PDB entry 8SLB | X-ray diffraction, 2.04 A resolution | chains A and H of the 3 polymer chains in the assembly

# Chain A
Molecule: Cobalt/magnesium transport protein CorA
Organism: Thermotoga maritima MSB8
Reference sequence: Q9WZ31 (CORA_THEMA); residue numbers follow UniProt; this construct covers 1-266
Chain sequence (288 residues; row label = number of the first residue in the row; numbers below 1 keep their minus sign (Met-21 is residue -21)):
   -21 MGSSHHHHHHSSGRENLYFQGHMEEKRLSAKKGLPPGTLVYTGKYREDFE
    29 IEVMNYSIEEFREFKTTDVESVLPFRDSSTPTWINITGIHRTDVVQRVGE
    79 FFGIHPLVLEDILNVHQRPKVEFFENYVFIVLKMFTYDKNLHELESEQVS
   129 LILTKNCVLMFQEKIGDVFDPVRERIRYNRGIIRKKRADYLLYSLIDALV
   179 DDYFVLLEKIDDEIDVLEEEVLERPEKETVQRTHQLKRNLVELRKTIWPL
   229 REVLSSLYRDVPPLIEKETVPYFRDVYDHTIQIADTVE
Disordered / not traced: -21 to 8, 115-120, 199-202
Sequence notes: initiating methionine (-21); expression tag (-20 to 0)
Swiss-Prot annotation at these positions:
  - mutagenesis: Asp89 (D89F/K: Decreases ion transport), Asp253 (D253K: Increases protein stability. Decreases ion transport)
From the paper describing this entry:
  - conformationally variable residues (order/disorder transition): Tyr115 to Glu121, Glu197 to Glu206

# Chain H
Molecule: sAB C12 Heavy Chain
Organism: Homo sapiens
Chain sequence (240 residues; numbered 1 to 240; the number before each row is that of its first residue):
     1 EISEVQLVESGGGLVQPGGSLRLSCAASGFNIYYSSIHWVRQAPGKGLEW
    51 VASIYSYSGYTSYADSVKGRFTISADTSKNTAYLQMNSLRAEDTAVYYCA
   101 RSFYVFKRGTKYPYYNYPAMDYWGQGTLVTVFNQIKGPSVFPLAPSSKST
   151 SGGTAALGCLVKDYFPEPVTVSWNSGALTSGVHTFPAVLQSSGLYSLSSV
   201 VTVPSSSLGTQTYICNVNHKPSNTKVDKKVEPKSCDKTHT
Disordered / not traced: 1-3, 147-153, 233-240
Disulfide bonds: Cys25-Cys99, Cys159-Cys215

# Interface between chain A and chain H
Contacting residue pairs (39):
  Leu12(A) with Tyr34(H); Tyr57(H)
  Pro13(A) with Tyr34(H)
  Pro14(A) with Phe106(H), hydrophobic
  Gly15(A) with Tyr55(H), hydrogen bond (backbone-side chain); Tyr104(H)
  Thr16(A) with Tyr55(H); Tyr57(H)
  Leu17(A) with Tyr55(H), hydrogen bond (backbone-side chain); Tyr57(H)
  Val18(A) with Tyr57(H)
  Asp71(A) with Tyr60(H)
  Gln74(A) with Tyr55(H); Ser58(H), hydrogen bond; Tyr60(H)
  Arg75(A) with Tyr60(H); Lys68(H)
  Glu78(A) with Tyr60(H)
  Gly81(A) with Tyr117(H), hydrogen bond (backbone-side chain)
  His83(A) with Tyr104(H); Tyr115(H); Asn116(H), hydrogen bond (side chain-backbone); Tyr117(H), hydrogen bond (backbone-side chain)
  Pro84(A) with Tyr104(H)
  Leu85(A) with Tyr104(H); Phe106(H), hydrophobic; Arg108(H), hydrogen bond (backbone-side chain); Tyr115(H), hydrophobic
  Val86(A) with Tyr115(H), hydrophobic
  Glu88(A) with Arg108(H), salt bridge
  Asp89(A) with Arg108(H), salt bridge
  Glu100(A) with Lys111(H); Pro113(H)
  Phe101(A) with Lys111(H), hydrogen bond (backbone-backbone); Tyr112(H), hydrophobic
  Phe102(A) with Pro113(H), hydrophobic; Tyr115(H), hydrophobic
  Tyr105(A) with Tyr117(H)
  Ser234(A) with Lys111(H), hydrogen bond
Interface residues without a listed pair, chain A (27 interface residues in all): Glu48, Ile82, Lys98, Val99
Interface residues without a listed pair, chain H (17 interface residues in all): Ser62, Thr110
From the paper, about this interface:
  - residue pairs: Glu88(A)-Arg108(H) (salt bridge), Asp89(A)-Arg108(H) (salt bridge)
  - epitope / paratope residues, chain A: Glu88(A), Asp89(A)
  - epitope / paratope residues, chain H: Arg108(H)

# Overview
27 residues of chain A face 17 of chain H across their interface, with 9 hydrogen bonds and 2 salt bridges.
Polar contacts include Glu88(A)-Arg108(H), Asp89(A)-Arg108(H) and Gly15(A)-Tyr55(H). The paper describes salt
bridges between Glu88(A) and Arg108(H) and Asp89(A) and Arg108(H). From the paper: epitope/paratope residues
Glu88(A), Asp89(A) and Arg108(H); conformational variability at Tyr115(A) and Glu197(A).
Chain A is Cobalt/magnesium transport protein CorA (Thermotoga maritima MSB8) and chain H is sAB C12 Heavy
Chain (Homo sapiens); the structure, X-ray structure of CorA N-terminal domain in complex with
conformation-specific synthetic antibody C12, was determined by X-ray diffraction.
